Entry 5G06 (electron microscopy, 4.20 A resolution (low resolution: residue-level contacts below are approximate; hydrogen-bond / salt-bridge calls are withheld)); this record covers chains C and I of the 11 polymer chains in the assembly.

== Chain C ==
Protein: Exosome complex component RRP43
Source organism: Saccharomyces cerevisiae
UniProtKB: P25359 (RRP43_YEAST); residues 1-394 here = UniProt positions 1-394
Sequence (394 residues; row label = number of the first residue in the row):
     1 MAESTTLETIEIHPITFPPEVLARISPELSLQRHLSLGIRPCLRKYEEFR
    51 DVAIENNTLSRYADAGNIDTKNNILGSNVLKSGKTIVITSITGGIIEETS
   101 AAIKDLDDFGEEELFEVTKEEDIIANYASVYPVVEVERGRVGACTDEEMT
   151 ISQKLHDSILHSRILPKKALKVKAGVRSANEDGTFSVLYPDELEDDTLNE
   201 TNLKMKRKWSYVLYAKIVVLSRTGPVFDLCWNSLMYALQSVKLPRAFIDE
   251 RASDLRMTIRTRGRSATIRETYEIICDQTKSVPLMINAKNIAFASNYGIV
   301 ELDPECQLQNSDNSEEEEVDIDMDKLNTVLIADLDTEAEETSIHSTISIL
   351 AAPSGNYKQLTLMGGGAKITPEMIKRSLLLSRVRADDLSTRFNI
Not modelled in the structure: 1-6, 99-120, 193-205, 309-326
Sequence notes: conflict M363 (Val in P25359)
Reported in the primary citation:
  - conformationally variable residues (order/disorder transition): R251 to E270

== Chain I ==
Protein: Exosome complex component CSL4
Source organism: Saccharomyces cerevisiae
UniProtKB: P53859 (CSL4_YEAST); residue numbers follow UniProt; this construct covers 1-292
Sequence (292 residues; row label = number of the first residue in the row):
     1 MACNFQFPEIAYPGKLICPQYGTENKDGEDIIFNYVPGPGTKLIQYEHNG
    51 RTLEAITATLVGTVRCEEEKKTDQEEEREGTDQSTEEEKSVDASPNDVTR
   101 RTVKNILVSVLPGTEKGRKTNKYANNDFANNLPKEGDIVLTRVTRLSLQR
   151 ANVEILAVEDKPSPIDSGIGSNGSGIVAAGGGSGAATFSVSQASSDLGET
   201 FRGIIRSQDVRSTDRDRVKVIECFKPGDIVRAQVLSLGDGTNYYLTTARN
   251 DLGVVFARAANGAGGLMYATDWQMMTSPVTGATEKRKCAKPF
Not modelled in the structure: 71-98, 113-125, 162-184, 292
Cystine bridges: C3-C66

== Chain C / chain I interface ==
Pairs across the interface (40; chain C residue first):
  L7(C) with T270(I); D271(I)
  I10(C) with Y268(I)
  E11(C) with P291(I)
  I12(C) with A269(I); T270(I); D271(I); W272(I); A289(I); K290(I)
  H13(C) with F256(I); Y268(I)
  P14(C) with V255(I)
  I15(C) with A185(I); F188(I); R231(I); P291(I)
  T16(C) with F188(I)
  F17(C) with F188(I); V255(I)
  V21(C) with S189(I)
  R24(C) with L156(I); V190(I)
  I25(C) with L140(I); I229(I)
  E28(C) with R258(I)
  L29(C) with F256(I); L266(I)
  R33(C) with F256(I)
  R138(C) with D196(I); L197(I)
  G139(C) with E199(I)
  R140(C) with D196(I); L197(I); G198(I)
  E305(C) with P278(I)
  C306(C) with L266(I)
  L308(C) with L266(I); P278(I)
  E337(C) with L197(I)
Other interface residues (no listed pair), chain C (27 interface residues in all): P18, E20, S26, Q32, R222
Other interface residues (no listed pair), chain I (29 interface residues in all): S191, A193, G265, V279

== Overview ==
Chain C and chain I form an interface of 27 and 29 residues respectively. From the paper: conformational
variability at R251(C).
Here chain C is Exosome complex component RRP43 and chain I is Exosome complex component CSL4, both from
Saccharomyces cerevisiae. Entry 5G06 (Cryo-EM structure of yeast cytoplasmic exosome) was determined by
electron microscopy.
